Entry 1ZG5 (X-ray diffraction, 2.30 A resolution); this record covers chains C and B of the 4 polymer chains in the assembly.

Chain C:
Molecule: 20-nt DNA strand
Sequence (20 nucleotides; numbered 1 to 20; the number before each row is that of its first residue):
     1 CGTACCCCTA TAGGGGTACG

Chain B:
Molecule: Nitrate/nitrite response regulator protein narL
Organism: Escherichia coli
Notes: fragment: DNA binding domain (residues 147-216)
UniProtKB: P0AF28 (NARL_ECOLI); residue numbers follow UniProt; this construct covers 147-216
Sequence (82 residues; each row starts with the number of its first residue):
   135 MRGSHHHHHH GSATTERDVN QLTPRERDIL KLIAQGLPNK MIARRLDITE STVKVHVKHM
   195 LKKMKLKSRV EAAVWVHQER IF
Disordered / not traced: 135-150
Sequence notes: expression tag (135-146); modified residue (175, 194, 198)
Modified positions: Mse135 (selenomethionine); Mse175, Mse194, Mse198 (selenomethionine; parent Met)
Swiss-Prot annotation at these positions:
  - DNA-binding region: Asn173 to Lys192 (H-T-H motif)

How chain C and chain B interact:
Pairs across the interface (17):
  DG2(C) with Thr157(B), hydrogen bond to the phosphate; Pro158(B), phosphate contact; Arg159(B), hydrogen bond to the phosphate; His190(B), sugar contact
  DT3(C) with Arg159(B), salt bridge to the phosphate; Ile182(B), phosphate contact; Thr186(B), sugar contact; Val189(B), base contact; His190(B), salt bridge to the phosphate
  DA4(C) with Ile182(B), phosphate contact; Thr183(B), hydrogen bond to the phosphate; Ser185(B), sugar contact; Thr186(B), hydrogen bond to the phosphate; Val189(B), base contact
  DC5(C) with Thr183(B), phosphate contact; Ser185(B), hydrogen bond to the phosphate; Val189(B), base contact
Also at the interface, not in a pair above, chain C (5 interface residues in all): DC1

Overview:
Chain C and chain B form an interface of 5 and 9 residues respectively; the contacts include 5 hydrogen bonds
and 2 salt bridges. Polar contacts include DG2(C)-Thr157(B), DG2(C)-Arg159(B) and DA4(C)-Thr183(B).
Chain C is a 20-nt DNA strand and chain B is Nitrate/nitrite response regulator protein narL (Escherichia
coli); the structure, NarL complexed to narG-89 promoter palindromic tail-to-tail DNA site, was determined by
X-ray diffraction, deposited together with 1ZG1.
